PDB entry 5NSR | electron microscopy, 3.80 A resolution | chains C and M of the 8 polymer chains in the assembly

== Chain C ==
Protein: DNA-directed RNA polymerase subunit beta
Organism: Escherichia coli K-12
Notes: EC 2.7.7.6
UniProtKB: P0A8V2 (RPOB_ECOLI); residue numbers follow UniProt; this construct covers 1-1342
Chain sequence (1342 residues; row label = number of the first residue in the row):
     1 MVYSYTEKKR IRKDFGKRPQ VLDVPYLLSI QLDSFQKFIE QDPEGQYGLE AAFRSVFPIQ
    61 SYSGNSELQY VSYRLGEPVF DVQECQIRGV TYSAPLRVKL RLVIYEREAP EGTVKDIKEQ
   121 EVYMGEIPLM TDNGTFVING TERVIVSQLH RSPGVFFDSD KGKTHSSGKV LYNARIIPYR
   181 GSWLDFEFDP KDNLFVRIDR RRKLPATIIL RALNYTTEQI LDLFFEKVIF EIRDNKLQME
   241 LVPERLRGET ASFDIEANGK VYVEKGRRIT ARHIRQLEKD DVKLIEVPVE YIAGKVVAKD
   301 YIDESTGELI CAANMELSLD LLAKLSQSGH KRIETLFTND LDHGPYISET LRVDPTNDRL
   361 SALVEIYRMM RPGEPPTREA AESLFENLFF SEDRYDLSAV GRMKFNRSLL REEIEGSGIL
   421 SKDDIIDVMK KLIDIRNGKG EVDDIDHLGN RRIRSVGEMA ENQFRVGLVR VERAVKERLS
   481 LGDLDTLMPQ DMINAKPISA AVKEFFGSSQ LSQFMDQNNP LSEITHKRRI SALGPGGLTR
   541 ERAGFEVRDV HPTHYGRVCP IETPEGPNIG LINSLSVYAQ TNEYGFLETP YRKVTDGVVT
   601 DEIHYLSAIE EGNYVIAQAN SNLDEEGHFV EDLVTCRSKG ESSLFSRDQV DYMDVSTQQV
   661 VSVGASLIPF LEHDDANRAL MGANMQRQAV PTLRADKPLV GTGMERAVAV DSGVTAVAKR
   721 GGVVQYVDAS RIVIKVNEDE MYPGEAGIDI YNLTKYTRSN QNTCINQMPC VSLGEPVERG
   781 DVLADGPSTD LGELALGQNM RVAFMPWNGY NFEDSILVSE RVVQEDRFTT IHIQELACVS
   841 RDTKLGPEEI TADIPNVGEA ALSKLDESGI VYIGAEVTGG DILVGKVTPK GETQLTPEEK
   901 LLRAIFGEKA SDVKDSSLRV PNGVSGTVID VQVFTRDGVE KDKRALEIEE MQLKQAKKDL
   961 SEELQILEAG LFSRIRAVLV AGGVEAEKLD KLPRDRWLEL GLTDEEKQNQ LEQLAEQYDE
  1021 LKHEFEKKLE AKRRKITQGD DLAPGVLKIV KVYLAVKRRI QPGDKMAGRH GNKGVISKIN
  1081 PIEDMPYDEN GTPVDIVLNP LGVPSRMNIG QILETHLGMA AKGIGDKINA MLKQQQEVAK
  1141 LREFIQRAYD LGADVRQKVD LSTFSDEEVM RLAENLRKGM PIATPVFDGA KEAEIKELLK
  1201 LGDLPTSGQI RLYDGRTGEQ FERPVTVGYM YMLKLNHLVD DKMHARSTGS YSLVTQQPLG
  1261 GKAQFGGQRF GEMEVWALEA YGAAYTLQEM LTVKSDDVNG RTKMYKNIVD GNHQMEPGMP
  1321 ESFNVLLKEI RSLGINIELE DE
Disordered / not traced: 1342
UniProt features mapped onto this chain:
  - modified residue (N6-acetyllysine): Lys1022, Lys1200
  - mutagenesis: Ile561 (I561S: Resistant to antibiotics salinamide A and B), Ile569 (I569S: Resistant to antibiotics salinamide A and B), Ala665 (A665E: Resistant to antibiotics salinamide A and B), Asp675 (D675A/G: Resistant to antibiotics salinamide A and B), Asn677 (N677H/K: Resistant to antibiotics salinamide A and B), Leu680 (L680M: Resistant to antibiotics salinamide A and B), Glu813 (E813K: Disrupts the enzyme's active center)

== Chain M ==
Protein: RNA polymerase sigma-54 factor
Organism: Klebsiella pneumoniae
UniProtKB: A0A0J4U551 (A0A0J4U551_KLEPN); the construct has insertions or renumbered stretches relative to UniProt, so the offset changes along the chain: -101 to 15 = UniProt 1-117; 118-257 = UniProt 118-257; 306-396 = UniProt 306-396; 415-477 = UniProt 415-477
Chain sequence (573 residues; row label = number of the first residue in the row; note: 72 numbers in that range are skipped by the numbering (no residue carries them; nothing is unmodelled there); a row labelled like 257A-257Z holds insertion residues (257A, then the next letters in order); numbers below 1 keep their minus sign (Met-101 is residue -101); X marks 96 residues of unknown identity (built as UNK)):
  -101 MKQGLQLRLS QQLAMTPQLQ QAIRLLQLST LELQQELQQA LESNPLLEQT DLHDEVEAKE
   -41 VEDRESLDTV DALEQKEMPD ELPLDASWDE IYTAGTPSGN GVDYQDDELP VYQGETTXXX
    19 XXXXXXXXXX XXXXXXXXXX XXXXXXXXXX X
   118 QTLQDYLMWQ VELTPFTDTD RAIATSIVDA VDDTGYLTIQ IEDIVDSIGD DEIGLEEVEA
   178 VLKRIQRFDP VGVAAKDLRD CLLIQLSQFA KETPWLEEAR LIISDHLDLL ANHDFRTLMR
   238 VTRLKEEVLK EAVNLIQSLD
257A-257Z PRPGQSIHTSEPEYVIPDVLVRKVSG
258A-258V RWTVELNADSIPRLKINQQYAA
   259 XXXXXXXXXX XXXXXXXXXX XXXXXXXXXX XXXXXXXXXX XXXXXX
   306 MGNSARNDAD GQFIRSNLQE ARWLIKSLES RNDTLLRVSR CIVEQQQAFF EQGEEYMKPM
   366 VLADIAQAVE MHESTISRVT TQKYLHSPRG I
396A-396R FELKYFFSSHVNTEGGGE
   398 XXXXXXXXXX XXXXXX
   415 ASSTAIRALV KKLIAAENPA KPLSDSKLTS MLSEQGIMVA RRTVAKYRES LSIPPSNQRK
   475 QLV
Disordered / not traced: -101 to 15, 257A-257Z, 258A-258V, 396A-396R, 474-477
Covalent attachments: covalent link UNK_289-UNK_291

== Chain C / chain M interface ==
Pairs across the interface (4):
  Leu901(C) - Leu226(M)  hydrophobic
  Asp937(C) - Pro393(M)
  Gly938(C) - Arg394(M)
  Lys1306(C) - Glu129(M)
Interface residues without a listed pair, chain C (16 interface residues in all): Arg841, Asp842, Thr843, Lys844, Asn856, Thr888, Glu898, Ile905, Lys914, Asp915, Ser916, Arg919
Interface residues without a listed pair, chain M (7 interface residues in all): Leu195, Asn229, Glu359

== Overview ==
Chain C and chain M form an interface of 16 and 7 residues respectively. UniProt lists 7 mutagenesis sites on
chain C.
Chain C is DNA-directed RNA polymerase subunit beta (Escherichia coli K-12) and chain M is RNA polymerase
sigma-54 factor (Klebsiella pneumoniae); the structure, Cryo-EM structure of RNA polymerase-sigma54 holo
enzyme with promoter DNA closed complex, was determined by electron microscopy together with 5NSS from the
same study.
